PDB entry 4QO8 | X-ray diffraction, 2.00 A resolution | chains B and C of the 4 polymer chains in the assembly

Chain B (and C):
Molecule: L-lactate dehydrogenase A chain
From: Homo sapiens
Notes: EC 1.1.1.27; chain C of this document is another copy of the same molecule, construct and numbering; everything in this record applies to it too
UniProt: P00338 (LDHA_HUMAN); residues 1-331 here correspond to UniProt positions 2-332 (UniProt number = residue number + 1)
Sequence (331 residues; each row starts with the number of its first residue):
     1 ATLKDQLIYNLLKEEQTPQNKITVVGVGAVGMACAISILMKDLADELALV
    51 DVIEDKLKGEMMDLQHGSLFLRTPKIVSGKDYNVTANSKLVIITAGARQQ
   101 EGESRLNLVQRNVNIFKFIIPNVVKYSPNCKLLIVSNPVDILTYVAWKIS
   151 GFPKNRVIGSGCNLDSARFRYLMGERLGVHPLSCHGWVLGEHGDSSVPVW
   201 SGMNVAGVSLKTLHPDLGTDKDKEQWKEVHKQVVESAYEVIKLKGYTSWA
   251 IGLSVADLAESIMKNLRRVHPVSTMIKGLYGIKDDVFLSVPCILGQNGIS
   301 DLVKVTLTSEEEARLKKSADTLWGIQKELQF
Small-molecule neighbours:
  - lactic acid (LAC): Q99, R105, N137, L164, R168, H192, A237, T247
  - NADH (NAI; 1,4-dihydronicotinamide adenine dinucleotide): V25, G26, V27, G28, A29, V30, G31, V50, D51, V52, I53, K56, Y82, T94, A95, G96, A97, R98, Q99, L108, N112, I115, F118, I119, V135, S136, N137, V139, S160, L164, H192, Y246, T247, I251
Swiss-Prot annotation at these positions:
  - active site: H192 (Proton acceptor)
  - binding site (NAD(+)): R98, N137
  - binding site (substrate): R105, N137, R168, T247
  - modified residue: A1 (N-acetylalanine), K4 (N6-acetyllysine), Y9 (Phosphotyrosine), K13 (N6-acetyllysine), T17 (Phosphothreonine), K56 (N6-acetyllysine), K80 (N6-acetyllysine), K117 (N6-acetyllysine), K125 (N6-acetyllysine), K223 (N6-acetyllysine), K231 (N6-acetyllysine), Y238 (Phosphotyrosine), K242 (N6-acetyllysine), T308 (Phosphothreonine), S309 (Phosphoserine), K317 (N6-acetyllysine), T321 (Phosphothreonine)
  - cross-link: K56 (Glycyl lysine isopeptide (Lys-Gly) (interchain with G-Cter in SUMO2))

How chain B and chain C interact:
Residue-residue contacts - 62 pairs, chain B then chain C:
  D5(B) with K304(C), hydrogen bond (backbone-side chain)
  Q6(B) with K304(C)
  L7(B) with V303(C); K304(C), hydrogen bond (backbone-backbone)
  I8(B) with D301(C); L302(C)
  Y9(B) with D301(C); L302(C), hydrogen bond (backbone-backbone); K304(C)
  N10(B) with S300(C); D301(C), hydrogen bond
  L11(B) with K154(C); I299(C); S300(C), hydrogen bond (backbone-backbone); D301(C)
  L12(B) with N155(C); N297(C); S300(C)
  Q16(B) with Q296(C)
  T17(B) with Q296(C), hydrogen bond (backbone-side chain)
  Q19(B) with Q19(C); K89(C); Q296(C)
  N20(B) with N20(C)
  D42(B) with K264(C), salt bridge
  D45(B) with K264(C)
  R72(B) with E260(C), salt bridge; L266(C)
  P74(B) with K264(C); N265(C)
  K89(B) with Q19(C)
  K154(B) with L11(C)
  N155(B) with L12(C)
  E260(B) with R72(C), salt bridge
  K264(B) with D42(C), salt bridge; P74(C)
  N265(B) with P74(C)
  L266(B) with R72(C)
  Q296(B) with Q16(C); T17(C); Q19(C)
  N297(B) with L12(C); E14(C); Q16(C), hydrogen bond
  I299(B) with L11(C); L12(C)
  S300(B) with N10(C), hydrogen bond (backbone-side chain); L11(C), hydrogen bond (backbone-backbone); L12(C), hydrogen bond (backbone-backbone)
  D301(B) with I8(C); Y9(C); N10(C), hydrogen bond; L11(C)
  L302(B) with I8(C); Y9(C), hydrogen bond (backbone-backbone); L11(C), hydrophobic
  V303(B) with L7(C)
  K304(B) with D5(C), hydrogen bond (side chain-backbone); Q6(C); L7(C), hydrogen bond (backbone-backbone); I8(C); Y9(C)
Interface residues without a listed pair, chain B (32 interface residues in all): I293
Interface residues without a listed pair, chain C (34 interface residues in all): D45, R268, I293

Overview:
Chain B and chain C form an interface of 32 and 34 residues respectively, with 14 hydrogen bonds and 4 salt
bridges. Polar contacts include D42(B)-K264(C), R72(B)-E260(C) and D5(B)-K304(C). Bound to chain B: NADH and
lactic acid.
Chain B and chain C are both L-lactate dehydrogenase A chain (Homo sapiens); the structure, Lactate
Dehydrogenase A in complex with substituted 3-Hydroxy-2-mercaptocyclohex-2-enone compound 104, was determined
by X-ray diffraction (same publication as 4QO7).
